8DKC - chains A and C of the 5 polymer chains in the assembly; structure by electron microscopy, 3.50 A resolution.

[Chain A]
Molecule: DNA-directed RNA polymerase subunit alpha
From: Porphyromonas gingivalis
Notes: EC 2.7.7.6
UniProt: Q7MTP0 (RPOA_PORGI); residues 1-330 here = UniProt positions 1-330
Sequence (330 residues; row label = number of the first residue in the row):
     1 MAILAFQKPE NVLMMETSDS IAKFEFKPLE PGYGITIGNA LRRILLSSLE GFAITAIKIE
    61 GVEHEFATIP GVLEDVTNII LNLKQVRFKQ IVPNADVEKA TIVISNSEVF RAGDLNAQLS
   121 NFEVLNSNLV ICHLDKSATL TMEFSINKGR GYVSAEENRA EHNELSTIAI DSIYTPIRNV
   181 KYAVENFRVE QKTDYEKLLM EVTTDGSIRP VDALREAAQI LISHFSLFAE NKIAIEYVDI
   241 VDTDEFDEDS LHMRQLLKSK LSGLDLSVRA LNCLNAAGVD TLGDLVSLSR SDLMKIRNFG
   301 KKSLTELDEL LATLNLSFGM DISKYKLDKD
Disordered / not traced: 1-4, 236-330

[Chain C]
Molecule: DNA-directed RNA polymerase subunit beta
From: Porphyromonas gingivalis
Notes: EC 2.7.7.6
UniProt: A0A0E2LNT9 (A0A0E2LNT9_PORGN); residues 1-1269 here = UniProt positions 1-1269
Sequence (1269 residues; row label = number of the first residue in the row):
     1 MTPTTNNKRI NFASIKNPLF YPDFLEVQLK SFHDFLQLDT PPERRKKEGL YKVFAENFPI
    61 TDTRNNFVLE FLDYYIDPPK YSIEECLSRG LTYSVPLKAK LKLYCTDPDH EDFATVIQDV
   121 FLGPIPYMTS SGTFVINGAE RVIVSQLHRS PGVFFGQSLH TNGTKLYSAR IIPFKGSWIE
   181 FATDINNVMY AYIDRKKKLP VTTLLRAIGF EADKDILDIF NLADEVKVTK ANLKKCIGRK
   241 LAARVINTYI DDLSDEDTGE VVSMERITVV VDREVELTED NIEAILNSNA QTILLHRNDS
   301 NTSDYSIIFN TLQKDPCNSE KEALYYVYRQ LRNAEPADDA SAREVITNLF FSDKRYDLGD
   361 VGRYRINKKL NLNIDPDIKV LTNEDIIEII KYLIELVNSK ASVDDIDHLS NRRVRTVGEQ
   421 LYNQFGIGLA RMARTVRDRM NVRDNEVFTP IDLVNAKTIS SVVNSFFGTN ALSQFMDQTN
   481 PLAEITHKRR LSALGPGGLS RERAGFEVRD VHYTHYGRLC PIETPEGPNI GLISSLCVYA
   541 KISDLGFITT PYREVKNGKV DFSDNGLKYY TAEEEEEKTV AQGNAPLDEN GRFVRERVKA
   601 RYESDFPLVT PDEVDLMDVS PTQIASIAAA LIPFLEHDDA NRALMGSNMM RQAVPLLRPE
   661 SPIVGTGIEG KLVKDSRTQI VAERGGEVVF VDASCIKIRY DRTADEEFVS FDDAIVTYYL
   721 PKYRKTNQST TIDLHPICSK GDRVEAGQIL TEGYSTQGGE LALGRNVQVA YMPWKGYNYE
   781 DAIVLNERMV REDFFTSVHV DEYILEVRET KRGLEELTSD IPNVSEDATR DLDENGIVRI
   841 GAHIEPGDIL IGKITPKGES DPTPEEKLLR AIFGDKAGDV KDASLKATPS LRGVVIDTKL
   901 FSKAAKKKSR TSTKEAVSKL DETYAKRQQQ LHERLIEKLT ELTKGKTCCG VKDYLNVELI
   961 KAGSKFTKKD LEALDFNVIQ LSDWTNDAHT NELIKAVAVN YLKHSKEIEA ELRRRKLDET
  1021 IGDELPAGIV QMAKVYIAKK RKIQVGDKMA GRHGNKGIVS KIVRQEDMPF LADGTPVDIC
  1081 LNPLGVPSRM NLGQIFEAVL AWAGRKMNVK FATPIFDGAS LNDMNEWTDK AGLPRDGKTY
  1141 LYDGGTGERF DQPATVGVTY FLKLGHMVDD KMHARSIGPY SLITQQPLGG KAQFGGQRFG
  1201 EMEVWALEAF GASHILQEIL TVKSDDVVGR SKAYEAIVKG DPMPTPGIPE SLNVLLHELK
  1261 GLGLSFSLD
Disordered / not traced: 1, 222-305
Sequence notes: conflict Asp-224 (Glu in A0A0E2LNT9)

[How chain A and chain C interact]
Contacting residue pairs - 39 pairs, chain A then chain C:
  Asn-39(A) / Gly-1145(C)
  Asn-39(A) / Thr-1146(C)
  Asn-39(A) / Gly-1147(C)
  Arg-42(A) / Glu-1066(C)
  Arg-42(A) / Phe-1070(C)
  Arg-43(A) / Asp-1067(C)
  Arg-43(A) / Gly-1144(C)  hydrogen bond (side chain-backbone)
  Arg-43(A) / Gly-1145(C)
  Leu-46(A) / Gln-1065(C)
  Leu-46(A) / Glu-1066(C)
  Ser-47(A) / Glu-1066(C)  hydrogen bond
  His-64(A) / Ile-840(C)
  Glu-65(A) / Lys-1040(C)
  Phe-66(A) / Tyr-723(C)  hydrophobic
  Phe-66(A) / Val-798(C)  hydrophobic
  Ile-69(A) / Asp-692(C)
  Pro-70(A) / Asp-692(C)
  Gly-71(A) / Asp-692(C)  hydrogen bond (backbone-side chain)
  Val-72(A) / Asp-692(C)  hydrogen bond (backbone-side chain)
  Leu-73(A) / Asp-692(C)
  Leu-73(A) / Ala-693(C)
  Asp-75(A) / Lys-722(C)  salt bridge
  Asp-75(A) / Tyr-723(C)
  Asp-75(A) / Asp-733(C)
  Asp-75(A) / His-735(C)  salt bridge
  Thr-77(A) / Tyr-723(C)
  Asn-78(A) / Arg-658(C)  hydrogen bond
  Leu-81(A) / Arg-658(C)
  Lys-84(A) / Arg-791(C)
  Lys-84(A) / Asp-793(C)  salt bridge
  His-133(A) / Thr-2(C)  hydrogen bond
  Asp-135(A) / Phe-690(C)
  Tyr-152(A) / Glu-787(C)
  Tyr-152(A) / Arg-791(C)  hydrogen bond
  Ile-173(A) / Arg-791(C)
  Asn-179(A) / Gly-1074(C)  hydrogen bond (side chain-backbone)
  Lys-181(A) / Ala-1072(C)  hydrogen bond (side chain-backbone)
  Lys-181(A) / Asp-1073(C)
  Lys-181(A) / Gly-1074(C)
Also at the interface, not in a pair above, chain A (33 interface residues in all): Ile-35, Glu-63, Thr-68, Asn-82, Lys-136, Leu-165, Asp-171, Val-180, Tyr-182
Also at the interface, not in a pair above, chain C (35 interface residues in all): Pro-736, Lys-740, Arg-839, Gly-841, Val-894, Lys-1042, Leu-1071, Thr-1075, Asp-1143

[Summary]
33 residues of chain A face 35 of chain C across their interface, with 9 hydrogen bonds and 3 salt bridges.
Among the polar pairs are Asp-75(A)/Lys-722(C), Asp-75(A)/His-735(C) and Lys-84(A)/Asp-793(C).
Chain A is DNA-directed RNA polymerase subunit alpha and chain C is DNA-directed RNA polymerase subunit beta,
both from Porphyromonas gingivalis; the structure, P. gingivalis RNA Polymerase, was determined by electron
microscopy.
